6TZM - chain A; structure by X-ray diffraction, 1.71 A resolution.

== Chain A ==
Name: tRNA ligase
Source organism: Candida albicans (strain SC5314 / ATCC MYA-2876)
Notes: EC 6.5.1.3
Reference sequence: P43075 (TRNL_CANAL); residues 401-832 here = UniProt positions 401-832
Amino-acid sequence (438 residues; numbered 401 to 838; the number before each row is that of its first residue):
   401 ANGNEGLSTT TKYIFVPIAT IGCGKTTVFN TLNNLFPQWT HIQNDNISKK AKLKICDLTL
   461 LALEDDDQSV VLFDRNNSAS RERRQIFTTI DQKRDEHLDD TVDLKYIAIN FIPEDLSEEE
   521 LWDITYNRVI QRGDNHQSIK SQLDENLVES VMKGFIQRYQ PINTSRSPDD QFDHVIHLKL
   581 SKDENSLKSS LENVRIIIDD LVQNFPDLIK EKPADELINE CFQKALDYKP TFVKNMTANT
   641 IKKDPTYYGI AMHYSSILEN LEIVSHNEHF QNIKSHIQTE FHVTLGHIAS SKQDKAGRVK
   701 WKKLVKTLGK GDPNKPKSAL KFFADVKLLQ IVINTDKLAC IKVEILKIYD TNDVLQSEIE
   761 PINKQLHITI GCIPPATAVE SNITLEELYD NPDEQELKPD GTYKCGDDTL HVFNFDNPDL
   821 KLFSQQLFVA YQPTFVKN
Disordered / not traced: 401-407, 532-542, 630-838
Differences from the reference sequence: conflict Leu543 (Ser in P43075), Leu587 (Ser in P43075); expression tag (833-838)
Metal / ion sites: Mg2+: Thr426 (together with GDP)
Small-molecule neighbours: GDP (guanosine-5'-diphosphate): Thr420, Ile421, Gly422, Cys423, Gly424, Lys425, Thr426, Thr427, Arg528, Asp583, Lys588, Ser589, Ser590, Leu626, Lys629
What the authors report for this chain:
  - catalytic residues: Lys425, Arg532, His682 (proposed by the authors, not directly observed)
  - mutagenesis - T426A, H767A: abolished growth
  - mutagenesis - R532A, H682A, T684A, T769A: decreased growth
  - catalytic residues: Asp445 (citing earlier work)
  - mutagenesis - K425A, D445N: abolished catalytic activity (citing earlier work)
  - mutagenesis - K425A: abolished growth (citing earlier work)
  - mutagenesis - T427A, N476A, D534A, N535A, H536A, Q537A: unchanged growth

== Summary ==
Chain A binds GDP. The paper reports catalytic residues Lys425, Arg532 and His682 among others; R532A, H682A
and T684A, among others, reduce growth; 14 substitutions were tested in all.
Chain A is tRNA ligase (Candida albicans (strain SC5314 / ATCC MYA-2876)); the structure, Crystal Structure of
Fungal RNA Kinase, was determined by X-ray diffraction (same publication as 6TZO, 6TZX, 6U00, 6U03 and 6U05).
